Entry 8GUS (electron microscopy, 2.97 A resolution); this record covers chains A and B of the 5 polymer chains in the assembly.

Chain A:
Molecule: Guanine nucleotide-binding protein G(i) subunit alpha-1
Organism: Homo sapiens
UniProtKB: P63096 (GNAI1_HUMAN); numbering as in UniProt (aligned over 1-354)
Chain sequence (354 residues; numbered 1 to 354; the number before each row is that of its first residue):
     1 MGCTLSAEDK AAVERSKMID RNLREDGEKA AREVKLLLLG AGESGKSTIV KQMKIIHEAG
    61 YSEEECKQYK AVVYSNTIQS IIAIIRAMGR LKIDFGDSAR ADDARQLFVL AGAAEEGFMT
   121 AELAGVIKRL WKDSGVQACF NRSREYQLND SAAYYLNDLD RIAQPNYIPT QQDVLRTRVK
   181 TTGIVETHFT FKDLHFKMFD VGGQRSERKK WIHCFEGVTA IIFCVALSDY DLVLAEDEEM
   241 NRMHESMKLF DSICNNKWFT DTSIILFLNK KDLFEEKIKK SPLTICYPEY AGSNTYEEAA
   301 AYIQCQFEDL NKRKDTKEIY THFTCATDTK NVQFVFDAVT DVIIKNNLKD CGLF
Not modelled in the structure: 1-2, 55-181, 233-239
UniProt features mapped onto this chain:
  - region: Lys35 to Thr48 (G1 motif), Asp173 to Thr181 (G2 motif), Phe196 to Arg205 (G3 motif), Ile265 to Asp272 (G4 motif), Thr324 to Thr329 (G5 motif)
  - binding site (GTP): Glu43 to Thr48, Ser151, Leu175 to Thr181, Asp200 to Gln204, Asn269 to Asp272, Ala326
  - binding site (Mg(2+)): Ser47, Thr181
  - modified residue: Arg178 (ADP-ribosylarginine), Gln204 (Deamidated glutamine), Cys351 (ADP-ribosylcysteine)
  - lipidation: Gly2 (N-myristoyl glycine), Cys3 (S-palmitoyl cysteine)
  - natural variant: Gly40 (G40C: In NEDHISB; G40R: In NEDHISB), Gly45 (G45D: In NEDHISB), Thr48 (T48I: In NEDHISB; T48K: In NEDHISB), Gln52 (Q52P: In NEDHISB), Ser75 (deletion: In NEDHISB; uncertain significance), Gln172 (deletion: In NEDHISB), Asp173 (D173V: In NEDHISB), Glu186 to Phe189 (deletion: In NEDHISB; uncertain significance), Cys224 (C224Y: In NEDHISB), Lys270 (K270N: In NEDHISB; K270R: In NEDHISB), Asp272 (D272G: In NEDHISB), Ala326 (A326P: In NEDHISB), 1 further natural variant entry in UniProt
  - mutagenesis: Gly42 (G42R: Abolishes switch to an activated conformation and dissociation from beta and gamma subunits upon GTP binding. Abolishes interaction with RGS family members), Glu116 (E116L: Enhances interaction (inactive GDP-bound) with RGS14), Gln147 (Q147L: Enhances interaction (inactive GDP-bound) with RGS14), Glu245 (E245L: Enhances interaction (inactive GDP-bound) with RGS14)

Chain B:
Molecule: Guanine nucleotide-binding protein G(I)/G(S)/G(T) subunit beta-1
Organism: Homo sapiens
UniProtKB: P62873 (GBB1_HUMAN); residues 1-340 here = UniProt positions 1-340
Chain sequence (340 residues; numbered 1 to 340; the number before each row is that of its first residue):
     1 MSELDQLRQE AEQLKNQIRD ARKACADATL SQITNNIDPV GRIQMRTRRT LRGHLAKIYA
    61 MHWGTDSRLL VSASQDGKLI IWDSYTTNKV HAIPLRSSWV MTCAYAPSGN YVACGGLDNI
   121 CSIYNLKTRE GNVRVSRELA GHTGYLSCCR FLDDNQIVTS SGDTTCALWD IETGQQTTTF
   181 TGHTGDVMSL SLAPDTRLFV SGACDASAKL WDVREGMCRQ TFTGHESDIN AICFFPNGNA
   241 FATGSDDATC RLFDLRADQE LMTYSHDNII CGITSVSFSK SGRLLLAGYD DFNCNVWDAL
   301 KADRAGVLAG HDNRVSCLGV TDDGMAVATG SWDSFLKIWN
Not modelled in the structure: 1-2
Disulfides: Cys121-Cys149
UniProt features mapped onto this chain:
  - modified residue: Ser2 (N-acetylserine), His266 (Phosphohistidine)
  - natural variant: Leu30 (L30F: In MRD42; uncertain significance), Arg52 (R52G: In MRD42), Gly64 (G64V: In MRD42), Asp76 (D76E: In MRD42; D76G: In MRD42), Gly77 (G77S: In MRD42), Lys78 (K78R: In MRD42), Ile80 (I80N: In MRD42; I80T: In MRD42), His91 (H91R: In MRD42; uncertain significance), Ala92 (A92T: In MRD42), Pro94 (P94S: In MRD42), Leu95 (L95P: In MRD42), Arg96 (R96L: In MRD42), 5 further natural variant entries in UniProt

Interface between chain A and chain B:
Pairs across the interface - 52 pairs, chain A then chain B:
  Val13(A) - Asn88(B)
  Arg15(A) - Val90(B)  hydrogen bond (side chain-backbone)
  Arg15(A) - His91(B)
  Ser16(A) - Asn88(B)
  Ser16(A) - Lys89(B)  hydrogen bond (side chain-backbone)
  Ile19(A) - Lys89(B)
  Ile19(A) - Ala92(B)  hydrophobic
  Asp20(A) - Lys89(B)  salt bridge
  Leu23(A) - Gly53(B)
  Leu23(A) - Leu55(B)
  Leu23(A) - Ile80(B)  hydrophobic
  Leu23(A) - Lys89(B)
  Leu23(A) - Ala92(B)  hydrophobic
  Asp26(A) - Lys78(B)  salt bridge
  Gly27(A) - Leu55(B)
  Thr182(A) - Asn119(B)
  Gly183(A) - Leu117(B)
  Gly183(A) - Asn119(B)
  Ile184(A) - Trp99(B)
  Ile184(A) - Leu117(B)  hydrophobic
  Glu186(A) - Trp99(B)
  Phe199(A) - Trp99(B)  hydrophobic
  Gln204(A) - Leu117(B)
  Gln204(A) - Asn119(B)  hydrogen bond
  Gln204(A) - Thr143(B)
  Gln204(A) - Gly144(B)
  Gln204(A) - Tyr145(B)
  Ser206(A) - Tyr145(B)
  Ser206(A) - Gly162(B)  hydrogen bond (side chain-backbone)
  Ser206(A) - Asp186(B)  hydrogen bond
  Glu207(A) - Asp186(B)  hydrogen bond (backbone-side chain)
  Lys209(A) - Asp228(B)  salt bridge
  Lys210(A) - Tyr145(B)
  Lys210(A) - Met188(B)
  Lys210(A) - Cys204(B)
  Lys210(A) - Asp228(B)  salt bridge
  Lys210(A) - Asn230(B)  hydrogen bond
  Lys210(A) - Asp246(B)  salt bridge
  Trp211(A) - Leu117(B)  hydrophobic
  Trp211(A) - Tyr145(B)
  His213(A) - Lys57(B)  hydrogen bond (backbone-side chain)
  His213(A) - Tyr59(B)  hydrogen bond
  His213(A) - Trp332(B)
  Cys214(A) - Tyr59(B)  hydrogen bond (backbone-side chain)
  Cys214(A) - Gln75(B)
  Cys214(A) - Trp99(B)
  Cys214(A) - Met101(B)  hydrophobic
  Phe215(A) - Trp99(B)  hydrophobic
  Phe215(A) - Leu117(B)  hydrophobic
  Glu216(A) - Lys57(B)  salt bridge
  Trp258(A) - Arg314(B)
  Trp258(A) - Trp332(B)  hydrophobic
Interface residues without a listed pair, chain A (25 interface residues in all): Ala12
Interface residues without a listed pair, chain B (32 interface residues in all): Thr87, Arg96, Ser97, Ser98

Overview:
25 residues of chain A and 32 residues of chain B are in contact, with 10 hydrogen bonds and 6 salt bridges.
Polar contacts include Asp20(A)-Lys89(B), Asp26(A)-Lys78(B) and Lys209(A)-Asp228(B).
Chain A is Guanine nucleotide-binding protein G(i) subunit alpha-1 and chain B is Guanine nucleotide-binding
protein G(I)/G(S)/G(T) subunit beta-1, both from Homo sapiens; the structure, Cryo-EM structure of HU-CB2-G
protein complex, was determined by electron microscopy together with 8GUQ, 8GUR and 8GUT from the same study.
